PDB entry 9C0K | electron microscopy, 2.72 A resolution | chains R and B of the 6 polymer chains in the assembly

[Chain R]
Protein: Glucagon-like peptide 1 receptor
Source organism: Homo sapiens
UniProtKB: P43220 (GLP1R_HUMAN); residue numbers follow UniProt; this construct covers 24-463
Amino-acid sequence (491 residues; each row starts with the number of its first residue; numbers below 1 keep their minus sign (Met-8 is residue -8)):
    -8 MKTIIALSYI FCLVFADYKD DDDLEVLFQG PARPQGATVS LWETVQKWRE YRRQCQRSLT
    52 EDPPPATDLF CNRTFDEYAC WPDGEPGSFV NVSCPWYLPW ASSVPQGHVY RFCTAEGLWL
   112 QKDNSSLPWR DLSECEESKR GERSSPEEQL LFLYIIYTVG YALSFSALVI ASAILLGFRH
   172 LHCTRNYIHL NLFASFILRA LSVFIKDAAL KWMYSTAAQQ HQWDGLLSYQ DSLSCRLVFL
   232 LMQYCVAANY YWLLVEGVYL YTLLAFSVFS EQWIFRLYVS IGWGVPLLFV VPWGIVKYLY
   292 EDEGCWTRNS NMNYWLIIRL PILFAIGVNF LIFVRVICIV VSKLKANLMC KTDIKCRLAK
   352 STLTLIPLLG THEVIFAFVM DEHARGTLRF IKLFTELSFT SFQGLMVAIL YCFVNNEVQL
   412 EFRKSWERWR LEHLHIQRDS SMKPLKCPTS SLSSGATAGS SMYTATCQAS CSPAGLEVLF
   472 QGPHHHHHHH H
Disordered / not traced: -8 to 28, 128-136, 340-343, 372-376, 421-482
Differences from the reference sequence: expression tag (-8 to 23, 464-482); conflict Phe260 (Leu in P43220)
Disulfide bonds: Cys46-Cys71, Cys62-Cys104, Cys85-Cys126, Cys226-Cys296

[Chain B]
Protein: Guanine nucleotide-binding protein G(I)/G(S)/G(T) subunit beta-1
Source organism: Homo sapiens
UniProtKB: P62873 (GBB1_HUMAN); residues 2-340 here = UniProt positions 2-340
Amino-acid sequence (350 residues; row label = number of the first residue in the row; numbers below 1 keep their minus sign (Met-9 is residue -9)):
    -9 MHHHHHHGSS GSELDQLRQE AEQLKNQIRD ARKACADATL SQITNNIDPV GRIQMRTRRT
    51 LRGHLAKIYA MHWGTDSRLL VSASQDGKLI IWDSYTTNKV HAIPLRSSWV MTCAYAPSGN
   111 YVACGGLDNI CSIYNLKTRE GNVRVSRELA GHTGYLSCCR FLDDNQIVTS SGDTTCALWD
   171 IETGQQTTTF TGHTGDVMSL SLAPDTRLFV SGACDASAKL WDVREGMCRQ TFTGHESDIN
   231 AICFFPNGNA FATGSDDATC RLFDLRADQE LMTYSHDNII CGITSVSFSK SGRLLLAGYD
   291 DFNCNVWDAL KADRAGVLAG HDNRVSCLGV TDDGMAVATG SWDSFLKIWN
Disordered / not traced: -9 to 2
Differences from the reference sequence: expression tag (-9 to 1)
Swiss-Prot annotation at these positions:
  - modified residue: Ser2 (N-acetylserine), His266 (Phosphohistidine)
  - natural variant: Leu30 (L30F: In MRD42; uncertain significance), Arg52 (R52G: In MRD42), Gly64 (G64V: In MRD42), Asp76 (D76E: In MRD42; D76G: In MRD42), Gly77 (G77S: In MRD42), Lys78 (K78R: In MRD42), Ile80 (I80N: In MRD42; I80T: In MRD42), His91 (H91R: In MRD42; uncertain significance), Ala92 (A92T: In MRD42), Pro94 (P94S: In MRD42), Leu95 (L95P: In MRD42), Arg96 (R96L: In MRD42), 5 further natural variant entries in UniProt

[How chain R and chain B interact]
Contacting residue pairs (5):
  Arg170(R) with Arg52(B)
  His171(R) with Asp312(B), salt bridge
  Lys415(R) with Asp312(B), salt bridge
  Arg419(R) with Asn293(B); Ala309(B)

[In short]
Chain R and chain B each contribute 4 residues to their interface, with 2 salt bridges. Polar pairs include
His171(R)-Asp312(B) and Lys415(R)-Asp312(B).
Here chain R is Glucagon-like peptide 1 receptor and chain B is Guanine nucleotide-binding protein
G(I)/G(S)/G(T) subunit beta-1, both from Homo sapiens. Entry 9C0K (Cryo-EM structure of glucagon-like
peptide-1 receptor (GLP-1R)-Gs complex with Exendin-phe1) was determined by electron microscopy.
